PDB entry 4XXN | X-ray diffraction, 2.14 A resolution | chain A

== Chain A ==
Protein: ESX-1 secretion-associated protein EspB
Source organism: Mycobacterium tuberculosis
UniProtKB: P9WJD9 (ESPB_MYCTU); numbering as in UniProt (aligned over 7-278)
Amino-acid sequence (275 residues; numbered 4 to 278; the number before each row is that of its first residue):
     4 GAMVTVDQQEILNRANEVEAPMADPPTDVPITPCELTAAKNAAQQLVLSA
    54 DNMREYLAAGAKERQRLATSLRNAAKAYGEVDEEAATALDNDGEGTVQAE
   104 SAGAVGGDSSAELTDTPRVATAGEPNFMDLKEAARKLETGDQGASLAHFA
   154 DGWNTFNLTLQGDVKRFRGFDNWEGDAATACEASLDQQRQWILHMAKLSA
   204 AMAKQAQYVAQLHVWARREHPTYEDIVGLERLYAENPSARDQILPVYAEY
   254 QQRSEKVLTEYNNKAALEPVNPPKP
Unresolved in the structure: 4-6, 82-114
Sequence notes: expression tag (4-6)
Metal / ion sites: Na+ near Glu222 (its only coordinating residue here)

== In short ==
Chain A is ESX-1 secretion-associated protein EspB (Mycobacterium tuberculosis); the structure, Structure of
PE-PPE domains of ESX-1 secreted protein EspB, I222, was determined by X-ray diffraction (same publication as
4XWP, 4XXX and 4XY3).
